8AG4 - chains B and C of the 4 polymer chains in the assembly; structure by electron microscopy, 2.46 A resolution.

[Chain B]
Molecule: X-ray repair cross-complementing protein 5
Organism: Homo sapiens
Notes: EC 3.6.4.-
UniProtKB: P13010 (XRCC5_HUMAN); numbering as in UniProt (aligned over 1-732)
Chain sequence (755 residues; each row starts with the number of its first residue; numbers below 1 keep their minus sign (Met-22 is residue -22)):
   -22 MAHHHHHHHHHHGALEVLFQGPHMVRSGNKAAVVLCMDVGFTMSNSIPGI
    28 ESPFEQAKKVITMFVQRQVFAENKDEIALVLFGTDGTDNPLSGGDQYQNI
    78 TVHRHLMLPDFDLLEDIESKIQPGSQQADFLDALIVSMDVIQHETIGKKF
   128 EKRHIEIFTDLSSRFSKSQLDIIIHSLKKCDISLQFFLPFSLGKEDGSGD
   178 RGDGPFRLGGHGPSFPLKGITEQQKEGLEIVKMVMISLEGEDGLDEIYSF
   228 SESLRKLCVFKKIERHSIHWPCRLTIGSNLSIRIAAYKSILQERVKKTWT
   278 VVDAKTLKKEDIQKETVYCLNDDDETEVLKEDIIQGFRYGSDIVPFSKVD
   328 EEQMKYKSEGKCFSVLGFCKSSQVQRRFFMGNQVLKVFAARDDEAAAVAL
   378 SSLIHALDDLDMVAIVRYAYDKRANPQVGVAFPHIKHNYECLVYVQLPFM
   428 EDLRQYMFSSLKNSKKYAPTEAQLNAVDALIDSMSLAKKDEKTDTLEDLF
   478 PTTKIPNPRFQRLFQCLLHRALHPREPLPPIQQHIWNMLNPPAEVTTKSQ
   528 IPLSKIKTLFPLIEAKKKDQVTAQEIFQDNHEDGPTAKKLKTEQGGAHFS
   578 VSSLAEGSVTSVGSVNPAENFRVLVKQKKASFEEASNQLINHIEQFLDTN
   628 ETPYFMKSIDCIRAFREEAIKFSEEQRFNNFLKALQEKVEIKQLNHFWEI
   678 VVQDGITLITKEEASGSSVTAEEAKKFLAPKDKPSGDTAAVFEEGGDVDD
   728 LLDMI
Disordered / not traced: -22 to -2, 177-180, 190-192, 545-732
Sequence notes: initiating methionine (-22); expression tag (-21 to 0)
Curated features (UniProtKB/Swiss-Prot):
  - region: Leu138 to Leu165 (Leucine-zipper)
  - motif: Glu720 to Leu728 (EEXXXDL motif)
  - modified residue: Lys144 (N6-acetyllysine), Ser255 (Phosphoserine), Ser258 (Phosphoserine), Lys265 (N6-acetyllysine), Ser318 (Phosphoserine), Lys332 (N6-acetyllysine), Thr535 (Phosphothreonine), Ser577 (Phosphoserine), Ser579 (Phosphoserine), Ser580 (Phosphoserine), Lys660 (N6-acetyllysine), Lys665 (N6-acetyllysine), Thr715 (Phosphothreonine)
  - cross-link (Glycyl lysine isopeptide (Lys-Gly)): Lys195 (interchain with G-Cter in SUMO2), Lys532 (interchain with G-Cter in SUMO2), Lys534 (interchain with G-Cter in SUMO2), Lys566 (interchain with G-Cter in SUMO2), Lys568 (interchain with G-Cter in SUMO2), Lys669 (interchain with G-Cter in SUMO2), Lys688 (interchain with G-Cter in SUMO2)
  - mutagenesis: Glu720 to Glu721 (Abolishes interaction with PRKDC and its recruitment to sites of DNA damage), Asp726 to Asp727 (Abolishes interaction with PRKDC and its recruitment to sites of DNA damage)

[Chain C]
Molecule: Protein C10
Organism: Vaccinia virus Western Reserve
UniProtKB: P03296 (C10_VACCW); residues 1-331 here = UniProt positions 1-331
Chain sequence (369 residues; row label = number of the first residue in the row):
     1 MDIYDDKGLQTIKLFNNEFDCIRNDIRELFKHVTDSDSIQLPMEDNSDII
    51 ENIRKILYRRLKNVECVDIDSTITFMKYDPNDDNKRTCSNWVPLTNNYME
   101 YCLVIYLETPICGGKIKLYHPTGNIKSDKDIMFAKTLDFKSKKVLTGRKT
   151 IAVLDISVSYNRSMTTIHYNDDVDIDIHTDKNGKELCYCYITIDDHYLVD
   201 VETIGVIVNRSGKCLLVNNHLGIGIVKDKRISDSFGDVCMDTIFDFSEAR
   251 ELFSLTNDDNRNIAWDTDKLDDDTDIWTPVTEDDYKFLSRLVLYAKSQSD
   301 TVFDYYVLTGDTEPPTVFIFKVTRFYFNMPKGGENLYFQGWSHPQFEKGG
   351 GSGGGSGGSSAWSHPQFEK
Disordered / not traced: 1-158, 332-369
Sequence notes: expression tag (332-369)
What the authors report for this chain:
  - self-association interface (contacts with another copy of this molecule); pairs are residue here / residue on that copy: Arg261-Phe303 (backbone contact), Tyr305-Val307 (hydrophobic contact), Tyr305-Asp259, Lys321-Asp259, Phe303

[Chain B / chain C interface]
Pairs across the interface - 12 pairs, chain B then chain C:
  His0(B) with Tyr197(C)
  Lys286(B) with Asp200(C), salt bridge
  Glu287(B) with Leu221(C)
  Lys291(B) with Arg250(C)
  Lys307(B) with Ile231(C); Asp241(C)
  Glu308(B) with Ile276(C)
  Glu329(B) with Asn260(C), hydrogen bond
  Arg400(B) with Asp258(C), salt bridge; Pro315(C); Val317(C)
  Asn402(B) with Glu313(C), hydrogen bond
Also at the interface, not in a pair above, chain B (13 interface residues in all): Thr293, Lys332, Tyr397, Ala401
Also at the interface, not in a pair above, chain C (17 interface residues in all): His220, Asp233, Asp245, Thr309, Pro314
The authors on this interface:
  - residue pairs: Arg400(B)-Asp258(C)
  - interface residues, chain B: Lys307(B), Glu308(B), Arg400(B)
  - interface residues, chain C: Asp194(C), Tyr197(C), Ile231(C), Asp245(C), Asp311(C), Pro314(C)

[Overview]
Chain B and chain C form an interface of 13 and 17 residues respectively; the contacts include 2 hydrogen
bonds and 2 salt bridges. Polar pairs include Lys286(B)-Asp200(C), Arg400(B)-Asp258(C) and
Glu329(B)-Asn260(C). The authors report a contact between Arg400(B) and Asp258(C). The paper reports interface
residues Lys307(B), Glu308(B) and Asp194(C) among others; a self-association interface involving Arg261(C),
Phe303(C) and Tyr305(C) among others.
Chain B is X-ray repair cross-complementing protein 5 (Homo sapiens) and chain C is Protein C10 (Vaccinia
virus Western Reserve); the structure, Vaccinia C16 protein bound to Ku70/Ku80, was determined by electron
microscopy, deposited together with 8AG3 and 8AG5.
